2F5B - chains H and P of the 3 polymer chains in the assembly; structure by X-ray diffraction, 2.00 A resolution.

Chain H:
Name: Protein (antibody 2F5 (heavy chain))
Organism: Homo sapiens
Notes: fragment: fab'; antibody fragment or engineered binder
Amino-acid sequence (235 residues; row label = number of the first residue in the row):
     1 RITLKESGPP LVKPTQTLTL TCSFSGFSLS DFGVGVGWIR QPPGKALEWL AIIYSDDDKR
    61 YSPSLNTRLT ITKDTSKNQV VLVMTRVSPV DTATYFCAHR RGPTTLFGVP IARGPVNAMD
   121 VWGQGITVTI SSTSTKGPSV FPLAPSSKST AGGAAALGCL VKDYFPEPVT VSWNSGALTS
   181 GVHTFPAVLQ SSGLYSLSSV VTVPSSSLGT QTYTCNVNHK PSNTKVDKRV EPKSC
Not modelled in the structure: 148-150
Cystine bridges: Cys-22/Cys-97, Cys-159/Cys-215

Chain P:
Name: Protein (GP41 epitope)
Amino-acid sequence (7 residues; numbered 1 to 7; the number before each row is that of its first residue):
     1 ELDKWAS

Interface between chain H and chain P:
Contacting residue pairs - 13 pairs, chain H then chain P:
  Gly-33(H) / Trp-5(P)
  Tyr-54(H) / Asp-3(P)
  Tyr-54(H) / Lys-4(P)
  Asp-56(H) / Lys-4(P)  salt bridge
  Asp-58(H) / Lys-4(P)  salt bridge
  Arg-60(H) / Glu-1(P)  salt bridge
  Arg-100(H) / Asp-3(P)  salt bridge
  Arg-100(H) / Trp-5(P)
  Pro-103(H) / Trp-5(P)  hydrophobic
  Arg-113(H) / Trp-5(P)  hydrogen bond (side chain-backbone)
  Arg-113(H) / Ala-6(P)
  Arg-113(H) / Ser-7(P)
  Val-116(H) / Trp-5(P)
Also at the interface, not in a pair above, chain H (10 interface residues in all): Phe-32

Summary:
10 residues of chain H and 6 residues of chain P are in contact, with 1 hydrogen bond and 4 salt bridges.
Polar contacts include Asp-56(H)/Lys-4(P), Asp-58(H)/Lys-4(P) and Arg-60(H)/Glu-1(P).
Chain H is Protein (antibody 2F5 (heavy chain)) (Homo sapiens) and chain P is Protein (GP41 epitope); the
structure, Crystal structure of fab' from the HIV-1 neutralizing antibody 2F5 in complex with its GP41
epitope, was determined by X-ray diffraction, deposited together with 1U8H, 1U8I, 1U8J, 1U8L, 1U8M, 1U8N and
14 further entries.
